8XAW - chains M and Q of the 20 polymer chains in the assembly; structure by electron microscopy, 2.73 A resolution.

[Chain M (and Q)]
Name: DUF4297
Organism: Escherichia coli
Notes: chain Q of this document is another copy of the same molecule, construct and numbering; everything in this record applies to it too
Reference sequence: A0A9X9SUN3 (A0A9X9SUN3_ECOLX); numbering as in UniProt (aligned over 1-394)
Chain sequence (394 residues; each row starts with the number of its first residue):
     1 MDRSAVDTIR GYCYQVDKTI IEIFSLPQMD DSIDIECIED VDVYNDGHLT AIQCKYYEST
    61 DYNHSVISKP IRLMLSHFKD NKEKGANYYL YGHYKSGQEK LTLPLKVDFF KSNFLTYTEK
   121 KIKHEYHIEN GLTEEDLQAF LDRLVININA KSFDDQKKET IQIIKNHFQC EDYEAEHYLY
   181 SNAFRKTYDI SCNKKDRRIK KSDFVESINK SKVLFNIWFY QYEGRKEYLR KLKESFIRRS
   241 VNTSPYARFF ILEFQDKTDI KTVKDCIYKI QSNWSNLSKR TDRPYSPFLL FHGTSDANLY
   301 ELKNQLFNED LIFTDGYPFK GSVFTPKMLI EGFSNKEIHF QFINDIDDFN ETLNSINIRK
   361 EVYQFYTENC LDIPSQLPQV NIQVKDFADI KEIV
Unresolved in the structure: 1-223 (chain Q: 1-224)

[Interface between chain M and chain Q]
Pairs across the interface - 16 pairs, chain M then chain Q:
  Asn242(M) with Lys269(Q); Ser272(Q); Asn273(Q)
  Tyr246(M) with Tyr268(Q)
  Asn357(M) with Asn308(Q), hydrogen bond (side chain-backbone); Glu309(Q); Asp310(Q), hydrogen bond
  Ile358(M) with Glu309(Q); Asp310(Q)
  Arg359(M) with Asp265(Q), salt bridge; Tyr268(Q); Glu309(Q)
  Ser375(M) with Lys261(Q), hydrogen bond (backbone-side chain)
  Leu377(M) with Lys261(Q)
  Pro378(M) with Lys261(Q); Asp265(Q)
Also at the interface, not in a pair above, chain M (12 interface residues in all): Arg230, Ser244, Gln376, Gln379
Also at the interface, not in a pair above, chain Q (11 interface residues in all): Lys226, Lys264

[Summary]
The interface between chain M and chain Q involves 12 residues on one side and 11 on the other, with 3
hydrogen bonds and 1 salt bridge. Among the polar pairs are Arg359(M)-Asp265(Q), Asn357(M)-Asn308(Q) and
Asn357(M)-Asp310(Q).
Chain M and chain Q are both DUF4297 (Escherichia coli); the structure, Cryo-EM structure of an anti-phage
defense complex bound to AMPPNP and DNA at state 1, was determined by electron microscopy, deposited together
with 8XAU, 8XAV, 8XAX and 8XAY.
